Entry 3C6K (X-ray diffraction, 1.95 A resolution); this record covers chains A and B.

Chain A (and B):
Protein: Spermine synthase
From: Homo sapiens
Notes: EC 2.5.1.22; chain B of this document is another copy of the same molecule, construct and numbering; everything in this record applies to it too
UniProt: P52788 (SPSY_HUMAN); residues 7-368 here correspond to UniProt positions 5-366 (UniProt number = residue number - 2)
Chain sequence (381 residues; each row starts with the number of its first residue; numbers below 1 keep their minus sign (Met-12 is residue -12)):
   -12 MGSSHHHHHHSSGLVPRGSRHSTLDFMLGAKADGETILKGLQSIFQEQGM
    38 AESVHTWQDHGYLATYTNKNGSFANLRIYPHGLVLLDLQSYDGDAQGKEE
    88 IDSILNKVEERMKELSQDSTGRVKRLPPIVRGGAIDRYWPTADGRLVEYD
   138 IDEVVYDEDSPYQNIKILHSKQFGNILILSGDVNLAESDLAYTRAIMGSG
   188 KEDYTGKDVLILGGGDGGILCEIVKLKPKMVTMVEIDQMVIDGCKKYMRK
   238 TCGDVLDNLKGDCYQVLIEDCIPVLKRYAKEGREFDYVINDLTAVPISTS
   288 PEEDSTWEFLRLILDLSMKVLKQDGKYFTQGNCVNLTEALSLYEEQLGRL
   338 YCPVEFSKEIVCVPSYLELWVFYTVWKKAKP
Unresolved in the structure: -12 to 4, 16-21, 79-85, 102-108, 238-241, 288-291, 368 (chain B: -12 to 5, 17-19, 80-82, 104-108, 238-241, 289-291)
Sequence notes: expression tag (-12 to 6)
Curated features (UniProtKB/Swiss-Prot):
  - active site: Asp278 (Proton acceptor)
  - binding site (S-adenosyl 3-(methylsulfanyl)propylamine): Gln150, Glu222, Asp257, Cys258
  - binding site (spermidine): Tyr179, Asp203, Tyr353, Glu355
  - modified residue: Ser59 (Phosphoserine)
Small-molecule neighbours:
  - 5'-deoxy-5'-methylthioadenosine (MTA): Gln150, Leu164, Leu166, Asn171, Gly200, Gly201, Gly202, Asp203, Val221, Glu222, Ile223, Asp224, Val227, Glu256, Asp257, Cys258, Asp278, Leu279, Thr280, Pro283, Ile284
  - spermidine (SPD): Thr128, Ala129, Asp169, Val170, Asn171, Tyr179, Asp278, Leu279, Thr280, Ala281, Gln317, Tyr353, Glu355, Trp357
Reported in the primary citation:
  - binding site for 5'-deoxy-5'-methylthioadenosine: Gln150, Leu164, Leu166, Glu222, Ile223, Asp257, Ile284
  - binding site for spermidine: Asp169, Val170, Asn171, Tyr179, Asp278, Leu279, Tyr353, Glu355, Trp357
  - catalytic residues: Asp278
  - catalytic residues: Tyr179, Asp203, Leu279 (proposed by the authors, not directly observed)
  - mutagenesis - D278N (>200,000-fold), E355Q (800-fold): decreased catalytic activity on spermidine
  - mutagenesis - D203A (>100,000-fold), D203N (>100,000-fold): decreased catalytic activity on dcAdoMet
  - specificity-determining residues: Ala129

How chain A and chain B interact:
Residue-residue contacts (111):
  Ser6(A) - Tyr66(B)  hydrogen bond
  Ser6(A) - Leu72(B)
  His8(A) - Asp74(B)  salt bridge
  Thr10(A) - Arg118(B)
  Leu11(A) - Arg118(B)
  Asp12(A) - Arg118(B)  salt bridge
  Met14(A) - Gly119(B)
  His42(A) - Thr54(B)
  Trp44(A) - Asn55(B)  hydrogen bond (side chain-backbone)
  Trp44(A) - Lys56(B)
  Trp44(A) - Gly58(B)
  Trp44(A) - Ser59(B)
  Asp46(A) - Tyr78(B)
  His47(A) - Lys56(B)
  His47(A) - Asn57(B)
  His47(A) - Gly58(B)
  His47(A) - Tyr78(B)
  Leu50(A) - Thr52(B)
  Leu50(A) - Phe60(B)  hydrophobic
  Thr52(A) - Leu50(B)
  Thr54(A) - His42(B)
  Asn55(A) - Trp44(B)  hydrogen bond (backbone-side chain)
  Lys56(A) - Trp44(B)
  Lys56(A) - His47(B)  hydrogen bond (backbone-side chain)
  Asn57(A) - His47(B)
  Gly58(A) - Trp44(B)
  Gly58(A) - His47(B)
  Gly58(A) - Arg64(B)  hydrogen bond (backbone-side chain)
  Ser59(A) - Trp44(B)
  Phe60(A) - Leu50(B)  hydrophobic
  Phe60(A) - Arg64(B)
  Asn62(A) - Phe60(B)
  Asn62(A) - Asn62(B)  hydrogen bond
  Arg64(A) - Gly58(B)  hydrogen bond (side chain-backbone)
  Arg64(A) - Phe60(B)
  Arg64(A) - Tyr78(B)
  Tyr66(A) - Ser6(B)  hydrogen bond (side chain-backbone)
  Tyr66(A) - Gln76(B)
  Tyr66(A) - Ser77(B)  hydrogen bond (side chain-backbone)
  Tyr66(A) - Tyr78(B)  hydrophobic
  Pro67(A) - Tyr78(B)
  Leu70(A) - Arg118(B)
  Leu70(A) - Gly119(B)
  Leu72(A) - Arg118(B)
  Leu73(A) - Arg118(B)  hydrogen bond (backbone-side chain)
  Asp74(A) - Gln76(B)
  Asp74(A) - Arg118(B)  salt bridge
  Gln76(A) - Tyr66(B)
  Gln76(A) - Leu72(B)
  Gln76(A) - Asp74(B)
  Lys111(A) - Asp123(B)  salt bridge
  Lys111(A) - Tyr125(B)  hydrogen bond (side chain-backbone)
  Lys111(A) - Trp126(B)
  Leu113(A) - Tyr125(B)  hydrophobic
  Leu113(A) - Pro127(B)  hydrophobic
  Leu113(A) - Leu133(B)  hydrophobic
  Pro114(A) - Pro127(B)
  Pro114(A) - Gly131(B)
  Pro114(A) - Arg132(B)
  Pro114(A) - Leu133(B)
  Ile116(A) - Ile116(B)  hydrophobic
  Ile116(A) - Leu133(B)  hydrophobic
  Arg118(A) - Thr10(B)
  Arg118(A) - Leu11(B)
  Arg118(A) - Asp12(B)  salt bridge
  Arg118(A) - Leu72(B)
  Arg118(A) - Leu73(B)  hydrogen bond (side chain-backbone)
  Arg118(A) - Asp74(B)  salt bridge
  Gly119(A) - Met14(B)
  Gly119(A) - Leu70(B)
  Asp123(A) - Arg109(B)  salt bridge
  Asp123(A) - Lys111(B)  salt bridge
  Arg124(A) - Arg132(B)
  Tyr125(A) - Lys111(B)  hydrogen bond (backbone-side chain)
  Tyr125(A) - Leu113(B)  hydrophobic
  Trp126(A) - Lys111(B)
  Pro127(A) - Leu113(B)  hydrophobic
  Pro127(A) - Pro114(B)
  Gly131(A) - Pro114(B)
  Arg132(A) - Pro114(B)
  Arg132(A) - Arg124(B)
  Arg132(A) - Glu135(B)  hydrogen bond (side chain-backbone)
  Arg132(A) - Tyr136(B)
  Arg132(A) - Asp137(B)
  Arg132(A) - Gln159(B)
  Leu133(A) - Pro114(B)
  Leu133(A) - Val134(B)
  Leu133(A) - Glu135(B)  hydrogen bond (backbone-side chain)
  Val134(A) - Leu133(B)
  Glu135(A) - Arg132(B)  hydrogen bond (backbone-side chain)
  Glu135(A) - Leu133(B)  hydrogen bond (backbone-backbone)
  Tyr136(A) - Arg132(B)
  Asp137(A) - Arg132(B)
  Asp137(A) - Asn322(B)  hydrogen bond
  Lys158(A) - Asn322(B)
  Gln159(A) - Arg132(B)
  Gln159(A) - Val321(B)
  Gln159(A) - Asn322(B)
  Gln159(A) - Glu355(B)
  Gln159(A) - Leu356(B)  hydrogen bond (side chain-backbone)
  Phe160(A) - Leu356(B)  hydrophobic
  Asn322(A) - Asp137(B)  hydrogen bond
  Asn322(A) - Lys158(B)
  Asn322(A) - Gln159(B)
  Cys349(A) - Cys349(B)  hydrogen bond
  Cys349(A) - Pro351(B)  hydrophobic
  Pro351(A) - Cys349(B)  hydrophobic
  Leu354(A) - Leu354(B)
  Glu355(A) - Gln159(B)
  Leu356(A) - Gln159(B)  hydrogen bond (backbone-side chain)
  Leu356(A) - Phe160(B)  hydrophobic
Also at the interface, not in a pair above, chain A (59 interface residues in all): Gly5, Ser77, Tyr78, Asp130
Also at the interface, not in a pair above, chain B (58 interface residues in all): His8, Asp130

Overview:
59 residues of chain A and 58 residues of chain B are in contact, with 22 hydrogen bonds and 8 salt bridges.
Polar contacts include His8(A)-Asp74(B), Asp12(A)-Arg118(B) and Asp74(A)-Arg118(B). The paper reports
catalytic residues Asp278(A), Tyr179(A) and Asp203(A) among others; D278N and E355Q of chain A reduce
catalytic activity on spermidine; 4 substitutions were tested in all.
Chain A and chain B are both Spermine synthase (Homo sapiens); the structure, Crystal structure of human
spermine synthase in complex with spermidine and 5-methylthioadenosine, was determined by X-ray diffraction
(same publication as 3C6M).
